2WTT - chains K and L of the 4 polymer chains in the assembly; structure by X-ray diffraction, 2.30 A resolution.

[Chain K (and L)]
Molecule: Tumor protein P73
Source organism: Homo sapiens
Notes: fragment: tetramerization domain, residues 351-399; chain L of this document is another copy of the same molecule, construct and numbering; everything in this record applies to it too
UniProt: O15350 (P73_HUMAN); numbering as in UniProt (aligned over 351-399)
Sequence (51 residues; each row starts with the number of its first residue):
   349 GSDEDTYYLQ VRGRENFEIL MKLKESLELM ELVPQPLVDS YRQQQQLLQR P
Disordered / not traced: 349-352, 395-399 (chain L: 349-352, 399)
Modified residues: Mse369 (selenomethionine; parent Met); Mse378 (selenomethionine; parent Met)

[Chain K / chain L interface]
Contacting residue pairs - 47 pairs, chain K then chain L:
  D353(K) with R360(L); G361(L), hydrogen bond (backbone-backbone)
  T354(K) with V359(L)
  Y355(K) with Q358(L); V359(L), hydrogen bond (backbone-backbone); G361(L); R362(L), hydrogen bond; F365(L), hydrophobic
  Y356(K) with L357(L); Q358(L); F365(L)
  L357(K) with Y355(L); Y356(L); L357(L), hydrogen bond (backbone-backbone); L368(L), hydrophobic; Mse369(L); K372(L)
  Q358(K) with T354(L); Y355(L); Y356(L), hydrogen bond; K372(L), hydrogen bond (backbone-side chain)
  V359(K) with T354(L); Y355(L), hydrogen bond (backbone-backbone); E376(L)
  R360(K) with D353(L); E376(L), hydrogen bond (backbone-side chain)
  G361(K) with D353(L), hydrogen bond (backbone-backbone); Y355(L)
  R362(K) with Y355(L)
  N364(K) with L375(L); E379(L), hydrogen bond
  F365(K) with Y355(L), hydrophobic; Y356(L)
  L368(K) with L357(L), hydrophobic; L371(L), hydrophobic; L375(L), hydrophobic
  Mse369(K) with L357(L), hydrophobic
  L371(K) with L368(L), hydrophobic; L371(L), hydrophobic
  K372(K) with Q358(L), hydrogen bond (side chain-backbone); L368(L)
  L375(K) with N364(L); I367(L), hydrophobic; L368(L), hydrophobic
  E376(K) with V359(L); R360(L), hydrogen bond (side chain-backbone)
  E379(K) with N364(L), hydrogen bond

[Summary]
The interface between chain K and chain L involves 19 residues on one side and 20 on the other; the contacts
include 13 hydrogen bonds. Polar contacts include Y355(K)-R362(L), Q358(K)-Y356(L) and Q358(K)-K372(L).
Chain K and chain L are both Tumor protein P73 (Homo sapiens); the structure, Structure of the human p73
tetramerization domain (crystal form II), was determined by X-ray diffraction (same publication as 2WQI and
2WQJ).
